PDB entry 9N5G | X-ray diffraction, 3.15 A resolution | chains B and C of the 13 polymer chains in the assembly

Chain B:
Molecule: DNA-directed RNA polymerase II subunit RPB2
From: Saccharomyces cerevisiae S288C
Notes: EC 2.7.7.6
UniProt: P08518 (RPB2_YEAST); residues 1-1224 here = UniProt positions 1-1224
Amino-acid sequence (1224 residues; row label = number of the first residue in the row):
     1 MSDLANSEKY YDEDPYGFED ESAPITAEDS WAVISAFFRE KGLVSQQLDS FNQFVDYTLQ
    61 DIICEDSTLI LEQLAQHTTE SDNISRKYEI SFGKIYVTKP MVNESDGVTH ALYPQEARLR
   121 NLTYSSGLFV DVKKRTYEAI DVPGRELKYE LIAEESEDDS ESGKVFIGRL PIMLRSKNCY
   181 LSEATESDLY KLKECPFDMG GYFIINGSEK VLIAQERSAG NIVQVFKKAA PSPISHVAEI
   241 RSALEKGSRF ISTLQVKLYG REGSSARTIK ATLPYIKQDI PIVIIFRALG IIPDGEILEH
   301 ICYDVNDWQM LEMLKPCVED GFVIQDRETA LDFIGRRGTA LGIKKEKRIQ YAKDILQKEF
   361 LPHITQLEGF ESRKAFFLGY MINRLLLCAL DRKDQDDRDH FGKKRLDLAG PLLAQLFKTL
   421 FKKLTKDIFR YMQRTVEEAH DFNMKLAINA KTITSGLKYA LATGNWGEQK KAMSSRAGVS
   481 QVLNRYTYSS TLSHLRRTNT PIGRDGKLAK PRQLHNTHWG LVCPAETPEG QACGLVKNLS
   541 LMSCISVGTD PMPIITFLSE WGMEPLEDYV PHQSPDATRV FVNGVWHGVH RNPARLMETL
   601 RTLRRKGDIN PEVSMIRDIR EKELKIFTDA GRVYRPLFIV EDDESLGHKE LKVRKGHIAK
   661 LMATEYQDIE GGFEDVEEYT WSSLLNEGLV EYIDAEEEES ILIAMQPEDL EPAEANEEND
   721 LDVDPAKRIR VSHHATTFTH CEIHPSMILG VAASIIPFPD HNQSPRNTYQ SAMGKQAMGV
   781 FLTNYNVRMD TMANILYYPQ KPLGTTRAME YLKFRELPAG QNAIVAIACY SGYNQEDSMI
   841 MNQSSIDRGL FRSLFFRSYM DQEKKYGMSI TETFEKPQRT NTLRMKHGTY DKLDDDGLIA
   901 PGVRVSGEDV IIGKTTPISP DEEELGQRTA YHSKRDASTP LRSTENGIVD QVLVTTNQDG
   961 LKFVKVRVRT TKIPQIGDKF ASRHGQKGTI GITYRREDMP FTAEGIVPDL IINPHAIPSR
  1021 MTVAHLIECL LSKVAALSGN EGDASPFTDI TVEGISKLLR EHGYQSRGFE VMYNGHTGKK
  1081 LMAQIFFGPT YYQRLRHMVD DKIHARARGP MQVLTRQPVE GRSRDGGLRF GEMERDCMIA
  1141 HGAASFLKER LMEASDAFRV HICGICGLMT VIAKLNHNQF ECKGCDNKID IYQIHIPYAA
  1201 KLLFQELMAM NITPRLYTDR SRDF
Disordered / not traced: 1-19, 74-85, 139-161, 338-344, 439-445, 503-508, 644-646, 669-675, 715-720, 920-929, 1222-1224
Ion coordination: Zn2+: Cys1166, Cys1182, Cys1185

Chain C:
Molecule: DNA-directed RNA polymerase II subunit RPB3
From: Saccharomyces cerevisiae S288C
UniProt: P16370 (RPB3_YEAST); residue numbers follow UniProt; this construct covers 1-318
Amino-acid sequence (318 residues; row label = number of the first residue in the row):
     1 MSEEGPQVKI REASKDNVDF ILSNVDLAMA NSLRRVMIAE IPTLAIDSVE VETNTTVLAD
    61 EFIAHRLGLI PLQSMDIEQL EYSRDCFCED HCDKCSVVLT LQAFGESEST TNVYSKDLVI
   121 VSNLMGRNIG HPIIQDKEGN GVLICKLRKG QELKLTCVAK KGIAKEHAKW GPAAAIEFEY
   181 DPWNKLKHTD YWYEQDSAKE WPQSKNCEYE DPPNEGDPFD YKAQADTFYM NVESVGSIPV
   241 DQVVVRGIDT LQKKVASILL ALTQMDQDKV NFASGDNNTA SNMLGSNEDV MMTGAEQDPY
   301 SNASQMGNTG SGGYDNAW
Disordered / not traced: 1, 269-318
Ion coordination: Zn2+: Cys86, Cys88, Cys92, Cys95
Curated features (UniProtKB/Swiss-Prot):
  - binding site (Zn(2+)): Cys86, Cys88, Cys92, Cys95
  - modified residue: Ser2 (N-acetylserine)
  - natural variant: Ala30 (A30D: In mutant RPB3-1)
  - mutagenesis: Lys9 (K9E: Transcript termination readthrough)

Chain B / chain C interface:
Pairs across the interface (74):
  Tyr797(B) - Glu61(C)
  Tyr797(B) - Phe62(C)  hydrogen bond (side chain-backbone)
  Tyr798(B) - Phe62(C)
  Tyr798(B) - His65(C)
  Tyr798(B) - Arg66(C)
  Ser844(B) - Ala168(C)
  Asp847(B) - His65(C)
  Asp847(B) - His167(C)
  Asp847(B) - Ala168(C)  hydrogen bond (side chain-backbone)
  Arg848(B) - His65(C)  hydrogen bond (backbone-side chain)
  Arg848(B) - Ala168(C)
  Gly849(B) - His65(C)
  Arg852(B) - His65(C)  hydrogen bond
  Arg969(B) - Ala59(C)
  Arg969(B) - Asp60(C)  salt bridge
  Arg969(B) - Glu61(C)  salt bridge
  Thr970(B) - Glu61(C)
  Thr971(B) - Glu61(C)  hydrogen bond
  Arg995(B) - Lys165(C)
  Arg996(B) - Ile38(C)
  Arg996(B) - Ala173(C)  hydrogen bond (side chain-backbone)
  Arg996(B) - Ala174(C)  hydrogen bond (side chain-backbone)
  Glu997(B) - Arg34(C)  hydrogen bond (backbone-side chain)
  Glu997(B) - Arg35(C)
  Glu997(B) - Ile38(C)
  Glu997(B) - Ala39(C)
  Asp998(B) - Arg35(C)  salt bridge
  Phe1001(B) - Arg34(C)
  Phe1001(B) - Phe178(C)  hydrophobic
  Ala1003(B) - Glu177(C)
  Ala1003(B) - Phe178(C)  hydrogen bond (backbone-backbone)
  Glu1004(B) - Glu177(C)
  Gly1005(B) - Ile176(C)
  Arg1060(B) - Lys199(C)  hydrogen bond (side chain-backbone)
  Arg1060(B) - Glu200(C)  hydrogen bond (side chain-backbone)
  Gly1063(B) - Pro202(C)
  Gln1065(B) - Trp192(C)
  Gln1065(B) - Glu200(C)
  Gln1065(B) - Trp201(C)
  Arg1067(B) - Trp192(C)
  Arg1067(B) - Glu194(C)  salt bridge
  Phe1069(B) - Trp192(C)  hydrophobic
  Phe1069(B) - Trp201(C)  hydrophobic
  Val1071(B) - Trp201(C)  hydrophobic
  Tyr1073(B) - Phe178(C)  hydrogen bond (side chain-backbone)
  Tyr1073(B) - Glu179(C)
  Tyr1073(B) - Tyr180(C)  hydrophobic
  Gly1075(B) - Asn31(C)  hydrogen bond (backbone-side chain)
  Gly1075(B) - Arg34(C)  hydrogen bond (backbone-side chain)
  Gly1075(B) - Arg35(C)  hydrogen bond (backbone-side chain)
  His1076(B) - Asn31(C)  hydrogen bond (backbone-side chain)
  His1076(B) - Arg35(C)
  Thr1077(B) - Leu27(C)
  Thr1077(B) - Asn31(C)  hydrogen bond (backbone-side chain)
  Gly1078(B) - Leu27(C)
  Gly1078(B) - Asn31(C)
  Gly1078(B) - Tyr180(C)
  Lys1079(B) - Leu27(C)
  Lys1079(B) - Tyr180(C)
  Lys1079(B) - His188(C)
  Lys1080(B) - Tyr180(C)  hydrogen bond (backbone-side chain)
  Lys1080(B) - Asp181(C)  hydrogen bond (side chain-backbone)
  Lys1080(B) - Asn184(C)
  Lys1080(B) - His188(C)
  Leu1081(B) - Thr189(C)  hydrogen bond (backbone-side chain)
  Met1082(B) - His188(C)
  Met1082(B) - Thr189(C)  hydrogen bond (backbone-side chain)
  Met1082(B) - Asp190(C)  hydrogen bond (backbone-backbone)
  Ala1083(B) - Thr189(C)
  Gln1084(B) - Thr189(C)  hydrogen bond
  Gln1084(B) - Asp190(C)  hydrogen bond (side chain-backbone)
  Gln1084(B) - Tyr191(C)
  Gln1084(B) - Trp192(C)
  Gln1084(B) - Trp201(C)
Other interface residues (no listed pair), chain B (43 interface residues in all): Tyr785, Asn786, Leu854, Met999, Tyr1064, Ser1066, Glu1070, Asn1074
Other interface residues (no listed pair), chain C (38 interface residues in all): Val57, Leu69, Ala175, Lys187

Summary:
The interface between chain B and chain C involves 43 residues on one side and 38 on the other, with 24
hydrogen bonds and 4 salt bridges. Polar pairs include Arg969(B)-Asp60(C), Arg969(B)-Glu61(C) and
Asp998(B)-Arg35(C).
Here chain B is DNA-directed RNA polymerase II subunit RPB2 and chain C is DNA-directed RNA polymerase II
subunit RPB3, both from Saccharomyces cerevisiae S288C. Entry 9N5G (RNA polymerase II elongation complex with
8-oxoG at +1 site, ATP in both A- and E-site) was determined by X-ray diffraction (same publication as 9N5B,
9N5C, 9N5D, 9N5E and 9N5F).
